4U7E - chains B and A; structure by X-ray diffraction, 1.60 A resolution.

Chain B:
Protein: Vacuolar protein sorting-associated protein VTA1 homolog
From: Homo sapiens
Notes: fragment: N-terminal domain
UniProt: Q9NP79 (VTA1_HUMAN); residue numbers follow UniProt; this construct covers 1-162
Chain sequence (163 residues; each row starts with the number of its first residue; numbering starts at 0):
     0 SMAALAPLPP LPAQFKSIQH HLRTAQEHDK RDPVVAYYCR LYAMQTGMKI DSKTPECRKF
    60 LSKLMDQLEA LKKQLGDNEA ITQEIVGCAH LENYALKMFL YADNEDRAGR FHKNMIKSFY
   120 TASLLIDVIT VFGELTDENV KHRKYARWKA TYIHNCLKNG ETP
Construct notes: expression tag (0)
UniProt features mapped onto this chain:
  - modified residue: Ala2 (N-acetylalanine)

Chain A:
Protein: IST1 homolog
From: Homo sapiens
UniProt: P53990 (IST1_HUMAN); residues 312-335 here correspond to UniProt positions 341-364 (UniProt number = residue number + 29)
Chain sequence (25 residues; numbered 312 to 336; the number before each row is that of its first residue):
   312 STSASEDIDF DDLSRRFEEL KKKTW
Unresolved in the structure: 312-319, 334-336
Construct notes: expression tag (336)
UniProt features mapped onto this chain:
  - region: Ile319 to Thr335 (Interaction with VPS4A, VTA1, MITD1 STAMBP and USP8)
  - motif: Asp322 to Lys332 (MIT-interacting motif)
What the authors report for this chain:
  - conformationally variable residues: Phe321
  - mutagenesis - F321A: unchanged binding to Vacuolar protein sorting-associated protein VTA1 homolog (chain B)

Chain B / chain A interface:
Contacting residue pairs (22):
  Tyr36(B) - Leu331(A)
  Leu40(B) - Phe328(A)  hydrophobic
  Leu40(B) - Leu331(A)  hydrophobic
  Met43(B) - Phe328(A)  hydrophobic
  Gln44(B) - Phe328(A)
  Met47(B) - Leu324(A)
  Met47(B) - Ser325(A)
  Met47(B) - Phe328(A)  hydrophobic
  Ser51(B) - Asp322(A)  hydrogen bond
  Lys52(B) - Asp322(A)  salt bridge
  Leu60(B) - Leu324(A)  hydrophobic
  Ser61(B) - Leu324(A)
  Ser61(B) - Arg327(A)
  Met64(B) - Arg327(A)
  Met64(B) - Phe328(A)  hydrophobic
  Met64(B) - Leu331(A)  hydrophobic
  Asp65(B) - Arg327(A)  salt bridge
  Leu67(B) - Leu331(A)  hydrophobic
  Glu68(B) - Arg327(A)  salt bridge
  Glu68(B) - Leu331(A)
  Lys71(B) - Leu331(A)  hydrogen bond (side chain-backbone)
  Lys71(B) - Lys333(A)  hydrogen bond (side chain-backbone)
Other interface residues (no listed pair), chain B (16 interface residues in all): Arg57, Glu83
Other interface residues (no listed pair), chain A (8 interface residues in all): Lys332
The authors on this interface:
  - specific contacts: Arg327(A)-Asp65(B) (salt bridge), Arg327(A)-Glu68(B) (salt bridge)
  - interface residues, chain B: Tyr36(B), Leu40(B), Met43(B), Gln44(B), Met47(B), Leu60(B), Ser61(B), Met64(B), Leu67(B)
  - interface residues, chain A: Leu324(A), Phe328(A), Leu331(A)
  - hot spots on chain A (mutagenesis) - L324A, F328E: decreased binding to Vacuolar protein sorting-associated protein VTA1 homolog (chain B)

Overview:
The interface between chain B and chain A involves 16 residues on one side and 8 on the other; the contacts
include 3 hydrogen bonds and 3 salt bridges. Polar contacts include Lys52(B)-Asp322(A), Asp65(B)-Arg327(A) and
Glu68(B)-Arg327(A). The paper describes salt bridges between Arg327(A) and Asp65(B) and Arg327(A) and
Glu68(B). The paper reports that L324A and F328E of chain A reduce binding to Vacuolar protein
sorting-associated protein VTA1 homolog (chain B); interface residues Tyr36(B), Leu40(B) and Leu324(A) among
others.
Here chain B is Vacuolar protein sorting-associated protein VTA1 homolog and chain A is IST1 homolog, both
from Homo sapiens. Entry 4U7E (The crystal structure of the complex of LIP5 NTD and IST1 MIM) was determined
by X-ray diffraction (same publication as 4U7I and 4U7Y).
